Entry 9F0Z (electron microscopy, 3.42 A resolution); this record covers chains B and E of the 8 polymer chains in the assembly.

[Chain B]
Molecule: R-strand DNA
Sequence (135 nucleotides; numbered 9 to 143; the number before each row is that of its first residue):
     9 CGCAAAAACA AGTTTTTGCT GATTTTTCTT TATAAATAGA GTGTTATGAA AAATTAGTTT
    69 CTCTTACTCT CTTTATGATA TTTAAAAAAG CGGTGTCGGC GCGGCTACAA CAACGCGCCG
   129 ACACCGTTTT GTAGG
Disordered / not traced: 9, 95-143

[Chain E]
Molecule: Relaxosome protein TraY
Organism: Escherichia coli K-12
UniProtKB: P06627 (TRAY1_ECOLI); numbering as in UniProt (aligned over 1-131)
Sequence (131 residues; row label = number of the first residue in the row):
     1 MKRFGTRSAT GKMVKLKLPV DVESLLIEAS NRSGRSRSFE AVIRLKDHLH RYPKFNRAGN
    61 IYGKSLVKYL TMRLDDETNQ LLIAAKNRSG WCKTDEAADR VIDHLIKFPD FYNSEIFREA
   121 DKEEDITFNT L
Disordered / not traced: 60-62, 114-131
Swiss-Prot annotation at these positions:
  - natural variant: Gly63 (G63D: In strain: ECOR 37)

[How chain B and chain E interact]
Residue-residue contacts (22; chain B residue first):
  DT63(B) with Phe4(E), sugar contact
  DA64(B) with Phe4(E), sugar contact; Arg7(E), hydrogen bond to the base; Lys15(E), base contact; Lys17(E), salt bridge to the phosphate; Tyr69(E), hydrogen bond to the phosphate; Cys92(E), sugar contact; Thr94(E), sugar contact
  DG65(B) with Arg7(E), sugar contact; Ser8(E), sugar contact; Ala9(E), phosphate contact; Lys15(E), hydrogen bond to the base; Cys92(E), phosphate contact; Lys93(E), hydrogen bond to the phosphate; Thr94(E), hydrogen bond to the phosphate
  DT66(B) with Ala9(E), phosphate contact; Thr10(E), hydrogen bond to the phosphate; Gly11(E), hydrogen bond to the phosphate; Met13(E), phosphate contact; Lys15(E), base contact; Lys93(E), salt bridge to the phosphate
  DT67(B) with Met13(E), base contact
Other interface residues (no listed pair), chain B (6 interface residues in all): DT68
Other interface residues (no listed pair), chain E (15 interface residues in all): Arg73, Asp95

[In short]
6 residues of chain B and 15 residues of chain E are in contact, with 7 hydrogen bonds and 2 salt bridges.
Polar pairs include DA64(B)-Arg7(E), DG65(B)-Lys15(E) and DA64(B)-Tyr69(E).
Here chain B is R-strand DNA and chain E is Relaxosome protein TraY (Escherichia coli K-12). Entry 9F0Z
(CryoEM structure of the F plasmid relaxosome with truncated TraI1-863 in its TE mode, derived from ...) was
determined by electron microscopy together with 9F0X, 9F0Y, 9F10, 9F11 and 9F12 from the same study.
